PDB entry 4NHJ | X-ray diffraction, 2.70 A resolution | chains A and D of the 4 polymer chains in the assembly

== Chain A ==
Name: DNA-binding transcriptional regulator RstA
Organism: Klebsiella pneumoniae
Reference sequence: G0GNT0 (G0GNT0_KLEPN); numbering as in UniProt (aligned over 131-239)
Sequence (119 residues; each row starts with the number of its first residue):
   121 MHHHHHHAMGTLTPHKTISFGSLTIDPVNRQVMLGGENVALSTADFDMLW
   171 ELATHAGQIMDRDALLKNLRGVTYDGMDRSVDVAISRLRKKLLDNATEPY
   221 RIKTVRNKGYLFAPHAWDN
Unresolved in the structure: 121-133, 236-239
Sequence notes: expression tag (121-130); engineered mutation Met153 (Leu in G0GNT0), Met168 (Leu in G0GNT0)
What the authors report for this chain:
  - mutagenesis - R207A: abolished binding to the 23-nt DNA strand
  - binding site for the 23-nt DNA strand: Arg199, Val203, Arg207
  - binding site for the 23-nt DNA strand (chain D): Arg199, Ala216, Thr224, Arg226, Asn227, Tyr230
  - specificity-determining residues: Arg199
  - conformationally variable residues (loop rearrangement): Ala216
  - contacts within the chain: Phe140-Phe232 (pi stacking)

== Chain D ==
Molecule: 23-nt DNA strand
Sequence (23 nucleotides; row label = number of the first residue in the row):
     1 CAGGGAGTAACGGAATGTACAAC

== How chain A and chain D interact ==
Residue-residue contacts (20):
  Arg182(A) - DT16(D)  salt bridge to the phosphate
  Arg199(A) - DT16(D)  hydrogen bond to the base
  Arg199(A) - DG17(D)  hydrogen bond to the base
  Arg199(A) - DT18(D)  base contact
  Asp202(A) - DT16(D)  sugar contact
  Asp202(A) - DT18(D)  base contact
  Val203(A) - DT18(D)  base contact
  Ser206(A) - DT18(D)  hydrogen bond to the phosphate
  Arg209(A) - DG17(D)  salt bridge to the phosphate
  Ala216(A) - DG17(D)  phosphate contact
  Ala216(A) - DT18(D)  phosphate contact
  Thr224(A) - DT16(D)  phosphate contact
  Thr224(A) - DG17(D)  hydrogen bond to the phosphate
  Val225(A) - DT16(D)  phosphate contact
  Arg226(A) - DA15(D)  hydrogen bond to the sugar
  Arg226(A) - DT16(D)  phosphate contact
  Asn227(A) - DA15(D)  sugar contact
  Asn227(A) - DT16(D)  hydrogen bond to the phosphate
  Tyr230(A) - DT16(D)  sugar contact
  Tyr230(A) - DG17(D)  hydrogen bond to the phosphate
Other interface residues (no listed pair), chain D (6 interface residues in all): DA14, DA19

== In short ==
Chain A and chain D form an interface of 12 and 6 residues respectively, with 7 hydrogen bonds and 2 salt
bridges. Polar pairs include Arg199(A)-DT16(D), Arg199(A)-DG17(D) and Arg226(A)-DA15(D). The paper reports a
binding site for the 23-nt DNA strand (chain D) at Arg199(A), Ala216(A) and Thr224(A) among others; R207A of
chain A abolishes binding to the 23-nt DNA strand.
Here chain A is DNA-binding transcriptional regulator RstA (Klebsiella pneumoniae) and chain D is a 23-nt DNA
strand. Entry 4NHJ (Crystal structure of Klebsiella pneumoniae RstA DNA-binding domain in complex with RstA
box) was determined by X-ray diffraction, deposited together with 4NIC.
